8OVF - chains C and D of the 6 polymer chains in the assembly; structure by electron microscopy, 7.23 A resolution (low resolution: residue-level contacts below are approximate; hydrogen-bond / salt-bridge calls are withheld).

[Chain C (and D)]
Protein: Lon protease homolog, mitochondrial
From: Homo sapiens
Notes: EC 3.4.21.53; chain D of this document is another copy of the same molecule, construct and numbering; everything in this record applies to it too
Reference sequence: P36776 (LONM_HUMAN); residue numbers follow UniProt; this construct covers 115-959
Amino-acid sequence (869 residues; each row starts with the number of its first residue):
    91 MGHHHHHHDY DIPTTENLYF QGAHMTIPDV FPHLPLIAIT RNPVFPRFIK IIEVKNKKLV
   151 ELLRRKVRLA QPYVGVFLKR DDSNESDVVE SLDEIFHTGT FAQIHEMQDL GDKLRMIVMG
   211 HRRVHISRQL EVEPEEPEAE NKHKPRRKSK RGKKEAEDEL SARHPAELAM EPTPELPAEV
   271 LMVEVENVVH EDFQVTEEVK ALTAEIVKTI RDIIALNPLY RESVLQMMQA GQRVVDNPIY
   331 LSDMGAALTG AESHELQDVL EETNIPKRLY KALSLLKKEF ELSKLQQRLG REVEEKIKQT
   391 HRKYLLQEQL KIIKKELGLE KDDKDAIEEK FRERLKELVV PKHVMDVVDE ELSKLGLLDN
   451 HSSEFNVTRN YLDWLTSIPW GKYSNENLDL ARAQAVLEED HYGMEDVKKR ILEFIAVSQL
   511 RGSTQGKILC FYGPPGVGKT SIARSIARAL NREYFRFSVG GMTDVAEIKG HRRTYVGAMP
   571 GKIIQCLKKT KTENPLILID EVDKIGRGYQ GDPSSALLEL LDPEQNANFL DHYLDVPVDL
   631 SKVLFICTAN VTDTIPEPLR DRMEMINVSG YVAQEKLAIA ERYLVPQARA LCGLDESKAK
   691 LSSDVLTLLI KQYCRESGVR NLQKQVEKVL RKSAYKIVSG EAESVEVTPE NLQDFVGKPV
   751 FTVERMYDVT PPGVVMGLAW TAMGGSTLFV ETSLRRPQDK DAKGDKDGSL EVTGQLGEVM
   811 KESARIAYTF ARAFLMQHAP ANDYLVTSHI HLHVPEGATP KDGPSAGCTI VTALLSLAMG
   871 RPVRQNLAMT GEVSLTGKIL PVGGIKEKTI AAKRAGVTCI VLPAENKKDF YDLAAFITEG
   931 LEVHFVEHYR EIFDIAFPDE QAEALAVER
Unresolved in the structure: 91-122, 222-271, 950-959
Differences from the reference sequence: initiating methionine (91); expression tag (92-114); engineered mutation Phe186 (Tyr in P36776)
Residues lining bound ligands: ADP (adenosine-5'-diphosphate): Asp490, His491, Tyr492, Met494, Pro524, Pro525, Gly526, Val527, Gly528, Lys529, Thr530, Ser531, Tyr661, Ile669, Tyr673, Leu674
UniProt features mapped onto this chain:
  - active site: Ser855, Lys898
  - binding site (ATP): Gly523 to Thr530
  - natural variant: Glu476 (E476A: In CODASS), Ser631 (S631Y: In CODASS), Ala670 (A670V: In CODASS), Arg672 (R672C: In CODASS), Pro676 (P676S: In CODASS), Arg679 (R679H: In CODASS), Arg721 (R721G: In CODASS), Ala724 (A724V: In CODASS), Pro749 (P749S: In CODASS), Gly767 (G767E: In CODASS), Ile927 (deletion: In CODASS)
  - mutagenesis: Lys529 (K529R: Abolishes ATPase activity, and presumably ATP-driven protein unfolding, but does not block access to the proteolytic active site or prevent a substrate from binding to it), Trp770 (W770A: Has low basal, but normal stimulated ATPase activity, and retains peptidase activity; W770P: Has normal basal, but low stimulated ATPase activity, and abolishes peptidase activity), Ser855 (S855A: Lacks both ATPase and protease activity, but retains DNA binding activity), Thr880 (T880V: Enhances the basal, but not the stimulated ATPase activity), Gly893 (G893A: Has low basal, but normal stimulated ATPase activity, and retains peptidase activity; G893P: Has normal basal, but low stimulated ATPase activity, and abolishes peptidase activity), Gly894 (G894A/S: Enhances the basal, but not the stimulated ATPase activity, and retains peptidase activity; G894P: Enhances the basal, but not the stimulated ATPase activity, and abolishes peptidase activity)
Reported in the primary citation:
  - mutagenesis - Y186F: unchanged catalytic activity on TFAM
  - mutagenesis - Y186F: unchanged stability
  - catalytic residues: Ser855, Lys898 (citing earlier work)
  - post-translational modification sites: Ser173, Ser181, Tyr394 (citing earlier work)

[How chain C and chain D interact]
Pairs across the interface (39; chain C residue first):
  Asn450(C) - Leu447(D)
  His451(C) - Leu448(D)
  His451(C) - Ser452(D)
  His451(C) - Glu454(D)
  Arg459(C) - Glu440(D)
  Val566(C) - Arg562(D)
  Val566(C) - Thr564(D)
  Gly567(C) - Arg562(D)
  Tyr599(C) - Tyr599(D)
  Tyr599(C) - Gln600(D)
  Leu681(C) - Arg511(D)
  Cys682(C) - Arg511(D)
  Gly683(C) - Arg511(D)
  Arg710(C) - Asp651(D)
  Arg710(C) - Arg652(D)
  Arg721(C) - Arg500(D)
  Ala724(C) - Leu510(D)
  Tyr725(C) - Leu502(D)
  Val728(C) - Leu480(D)
  Val728(C) - Ala506(D)
  Val728(C) - Gln509(D)
  Val728(C) - Leu510(D)
  Ser729(C) - Leu480(D)
  Lys748(C) - Lys918(D)
  Lys748(C) - Asp922(D)
  Pro749(C) - Lys918(D)
  Val750(C) - Lys918(D)
  Glu781(C) - Leu885(D)
  Glu781(C) - Thr886(D)
  Ser783(C) - Thr819(D)
  Arg785(C) - Asp797(D)
  Arg785(C) - Arg815(D)
  Arg785(C) - Thr819(D)
  Arg785(C) - Arg822(D)
  Arg786(C) - Lys796(D)
  Arg786(C) - Asp797(D)
  Arg786(C) - Val836(D)
  His841(C) - Leu885(D)
  His843(C) - Leu885(D)
Also at the interface, not in a pair above, chain C (31 interface residues in all): Asn456, Ala680, Lys714, Met756, Leu784, Pro787, Thr803
Also at the interface, not in a pair above, chain D (37 interface residues in all): Lys444, Val507, Lys517, Asp795, Glu812, Ala823, Ser884, Leu890, Tyr921

[Summary]
31 residues of chain C and 37 residues of chain D are in contact. Ligands of chain C: ADP. Curated annotation
(UniProt) lists active-site residues Ser855(C) and Lys898(C), 8 ATP-binding residues and 6 mutagenesis sites
on chain C. The paper reports catalytic residues Ser855(C) and Lys898(C); Y186F of chain C leaves catalytic
activity on TFAM unchanged.
Chain C and chain D are both Lon protease homolog, mitochondrial (Homo sapiens); the structure, Human
Mitochondrial Lon Y186F Mutant ADP Bound, was determined by electron microscopy, deposited together with 8OVG,
8OKA, 8OM7 and 8OJL.
